5WZJ - chains A and B; structure by X-ray diffraction, 2.10 A resolution.

# Chain A
Name: Pumilio homolog 23
From: Arabidopsis thaliana
Reference sequence: Q9C552 (PUM23_ARATH); numbering as in UniProt (aligned over 85-655)
Sequence (582 residues; row label = number of the first residue in the row):
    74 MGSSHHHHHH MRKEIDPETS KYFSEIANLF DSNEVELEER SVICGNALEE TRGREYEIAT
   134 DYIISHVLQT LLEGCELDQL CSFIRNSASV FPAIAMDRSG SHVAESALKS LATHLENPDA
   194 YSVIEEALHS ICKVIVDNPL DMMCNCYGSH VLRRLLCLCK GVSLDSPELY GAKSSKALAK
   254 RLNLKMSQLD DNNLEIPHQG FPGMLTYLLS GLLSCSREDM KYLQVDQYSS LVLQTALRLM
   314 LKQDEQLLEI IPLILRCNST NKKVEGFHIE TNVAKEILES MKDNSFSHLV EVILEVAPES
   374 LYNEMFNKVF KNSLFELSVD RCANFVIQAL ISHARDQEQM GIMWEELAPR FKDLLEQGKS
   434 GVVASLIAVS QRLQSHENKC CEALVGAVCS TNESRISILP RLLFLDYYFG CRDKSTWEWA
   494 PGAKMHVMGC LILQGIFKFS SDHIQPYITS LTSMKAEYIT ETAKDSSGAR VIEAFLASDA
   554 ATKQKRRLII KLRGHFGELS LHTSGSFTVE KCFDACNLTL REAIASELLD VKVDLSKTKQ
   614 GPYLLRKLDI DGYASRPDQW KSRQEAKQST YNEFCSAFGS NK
Disordered / not traced: 74-87, 258-269, 332-338, 641-655
Differences from the reference sequence: expression tag (74-84)

# Chain B
Molecule: 11-nt RNA strand
Sequence (11 nucleotides; row label = number of the first residue in the row; numbering starts at 0):
     0 GGAUUUGACG G

# Interface between chain A and chain B
Contacting residue pairs (73; chain A residue first):
  Ser138(A) - G10(B)  hydrogen bond to the base
  His139(A) - G10(B)  hydrogen bond to the base
  Gln142(A) - G10(B)  hydrogen bond to the base
  Arg171(A) - G10(B)  hydrogen bond to the phosphate
  Ser172(A) - G10(B)  phosphate contact
  Ser174(A) - G9(B)  hydrogen bond to the base
  His175(A) - G9(B)  hydrogen bond to the base
  His175(A) - G10(B)  stacking on the base
  Glu178(A) - G9(B)  hydrogen bond to the base
  Cys219(A) - G9(B)  hydrogen bond to the sugar
  Tyr220(A) - G9(B)  phosphate contact
  Tyr220(A) - G10(B)  hydrogen bond to the phosphate
  His223(A) - C8(B)  hydrogen bond to the base
  His223(A) - G9(B)  stacking on the base
  Arg226(A) - C8(B)  hydrogen bond to the base
  Tyr243(A) - C8(B)  hydrogen bond to the base
  Gly244(A) - A7(B)  hydrogen bond to the base
  Gly244(A) - C8(B)  base contact
  Lys246(A) - U4(B)  sugar contact
  Lys246(A) - G6(B)  base contact
  Ser248(A) - U3(B)  sugar contact
  Leu251(A) - U3(B)  base contact
  Leu251(A) - U4(B)  base contact
  Arg254(A) - U4(B)  hydrogen bond to the base
  Gln300(A) - A7(B)  hydrogen bond to the sugar
  Gln300(A) - C8(B)  hydrogen bond to the sugar
  Tyr301(A) - C8(B)  sugar contact
  Leu304(A) - A7(B)  base contact
  Leu304(A) - C8(B)  base contact
  Gln307(A) - A7(B)  hydrogen bond to the base
  Asn357(A) - G6(B)  hydrogen bond to the sugar
  Asn357(A) - A7(B)  hydrogen bond to the sugar
  Ser360(A) - G6(B)  hydrogen bond to the base
  His361(A) - G6(B)  hydrogen bond to the base
  His361(A) - A7(B)  stacking on the base
  Glu364(A) - G6(B)  hydrogen bond to the base
  Arg394(A) - U5(B)  base contact
  Arg394(A) - G6(B)  sugar contact
  Cys395(A) - G6(B)  hydrogen bond to the sugar
  Asn397(A) - U5(B)  hydrogen bond to the base
  Phe398(A) - U4(B)  base contact
  Phe398(A) - U5(B)  sugar contact
  Phe398(A) - G6(B)  stacking on the base
  Gln401(A) - U4(B)  hydrogen bond to the base
  Gln401(A) - U5(B)  hydrogen bond to the base
  Gly431(A) - U5(B)  hydrogen bond to the base
  Lys432(A) - U5(B)  base contact
  Ser433(A) - U5(B)  base contact
  Gly434(A) - U4(B)  base contact
  Gly434(A) - U5(B)  hydrogen bond to the base
  Val435(A) - U5(B)  base contact
  Lys497(A) - A2(B)  sugar contact
  Val500(A) - U3(B)  sugar contact
  Met501(A) - U4(B)  sugar contact
  Leu504(A) - A2(B)  base contact
  Leu504(A) - U3(B)  base contact
  Gln507(A) - A2(B)  hydrogen bond to the base
  Ser539(A) - A2(B)  hydrogen bond to the sugar
  Ser540(A) - A2(B)  hydrogen bond to the base
  Ala542(A) - G1(B)  base contact
  Arg543(A) - G1(B)  hydrogen bond to the base
  Arg543(A) - A2(B)  hydrogen bond to the base
  Arg543(A) - U3(B)  base contact
  Glu546(A) - G1(B)  hydrogen bond to the base
  Thr576(A) - G0(B)  sugar contact
  Ser577(A) - G1(B)  hydrogen bond to the base
  Ser579(A) - G0(B)  hydrogen bond to the base
  Phe580(A) - G0(B)  base contact
  Phe580(A) - G1(B)  stacking on the base
  Glu583(A) - G0(B)  hydrogen bond to the base
  Lys584(A) - G1(B)  hydrogen bond to the base
  Gln613(A) - G0(B)  base contact
  Tyr616(A) - G0(B)  base contact
Interface residues without a listed pair, chain A (58 interface residues in all): Ala245, Ser247, His499, Thr581

# Summary
Chain A and chain B form an interface of 58 and 11 residues respectively, with 38 hydrogen bonds and 5
aromatic stacking contacts. Among the polar pairs are Ser138(A)-G10(B), His139(A)-G10(B) and Gln142(A)-G10(B).
Chain A is Pumilio homolog 23 (Arabidopsis thaliana) and chain B is an 11-nt RNA strand; the structure,
Structure of APUM23-GGAUUUGACGG, was determined by X-ray diffraction (same publication as 5WZG, 5WZH, 5WZI and
5WZK).
